1P6B - chains A and B; structure by X-ray diffraction, 1.90 A resolution.

[Chain A (and B)]
Molecule: Parathion hydrolase
Organism: Flavobacterium sp
Notes: EC 3.1.8.1; chain B of this document is another copy of the same molecule, construct and numbering; everything in this record applies to it too
UniProt: P0A433 (OPD_FLASP); residue numbers follow UniProt; this construct covers 30-365
Sequence (336 residues; numbered 30 to 365; the number before each row is that of its first residue):
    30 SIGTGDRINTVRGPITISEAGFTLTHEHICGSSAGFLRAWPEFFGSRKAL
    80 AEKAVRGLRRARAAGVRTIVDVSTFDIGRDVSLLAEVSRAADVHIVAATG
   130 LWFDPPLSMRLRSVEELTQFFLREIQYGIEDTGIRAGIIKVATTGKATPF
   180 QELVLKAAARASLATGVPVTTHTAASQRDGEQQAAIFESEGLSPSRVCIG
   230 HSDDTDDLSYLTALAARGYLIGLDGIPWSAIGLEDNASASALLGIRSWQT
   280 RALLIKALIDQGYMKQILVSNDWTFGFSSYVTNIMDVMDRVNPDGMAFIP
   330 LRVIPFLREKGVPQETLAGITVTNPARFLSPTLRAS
Disordered / not traced: 30-33, 364-365 (chain B: 30-33, 365)
Sequence notes: engineered mutation Gly254 (His in P0A433), Trp257 (His in P0A433), Thr303 (Leu in P0A433)
Modified residues: Lys169 (lysine nz-carboxylic acid; KCX)
Metal / ion sites: Zn2+ site 1: His55, His57, Lys169, Asp301; Zn2+ site 2: Lys169, His201, His230; Zn2+ site 3: His230, Asp253
Small-molecule neighbours: diethyl 4-methylbenzylphosphonate (EBP): Gln148, Leu151, Arg152, Gln155, Tyr156, Arg164
UniProt features mapped onto this chain:
  - binding site (Zn(2+)): His55, His57, Lys169, His201, His230, Asp301
  - modified residue: Lys169 (N6-carboxylysine)

[Interface between chain A and chain B]
Pairs across the interface (66):
  Ser61(A) with Ser137(B)
  Ser62(A) with Pro135(B); Leu136(B); Ser137(B), hydrogen bond
  Ala63(A) with Ala63(B); Phe104(B)
  Gly64(A) with Phe104(B)
  Phe65(A) with Phe104(B); Ser137(B)
  Arg67(A) with Arg67(B); Glu159(B)
  Ala68(A) with Phe104(B), hydrophobic; Phe149(B); Arg152(B)
  Trp69(A) with Glu145(B); Phe149(B), hydrophobic
  Pro70(A) with Arg152(B)
  Glu71(A) with Arg152(B), salt bridge
  Phe72(A) with Arg141(B)
  Phe104(A) with Ala63(B); Gly64(B); Phe65(B); Ala68(B), hydrophobic
  Trp131(A) with Leu136(B), hydrophobic
  Asp133(A) with Pro135(B); Leu136(B), hydrogen bond (side chain-backbone); Arg139(B), salt bridge
  Pro135(A) with Ser62(B); Asp133(B)
  Leu136(A) with Ser62(B); Trp131(B), hydrophobic; Asp133(B), hydrogen bond (backbone-side chain)
  Ser137(A) with Ser61(B); Ser62(B), hydrogen bond; Phe65(B); Ser307(B), hydrogen bond; Ser308(B), hydrogen bond (side chain-backbone)
  Arg139(A) with Asp133(B), salt bridge
  Leu140(A) with Ser308(B); Tyr309(B), hydrophobic; Val310(B)
  Arg141(A) with Trp69(B); Phe72(B); Ser307(B), hydrogen bond (side chain-backbone); Tyr309(B), hydrogen bond (side chain-backbone); Val310(B); Thr311(B), hydrogen bond
  Glu145(A) with Trp69(B); Thr311(B), hydrogen bond
  Phe149(A) with Ala68(B); Trp69(B), hydrophobic
  Arg152(A) with Ala68(B); Pro70(B); Glu71(B), salt bridge
  Glu159(A) with Arg67(B), salt bridge
  Asp160(A) with Arg67(B), salt bridge
  Ser307(A) with Ser137(B), hydrogen bond; Arg141(B), hydrogen bond (backbone-side chain)
  Ser308(A) with Leu136(B); Ser137(B), hydrogen bond (backbone-side chain); Leu140(B)
  Tyr309(A) with Leu140(B), hydrophobic; Arg141(B), hydrogen bond (backbone-side chain)
  Val310(A) with Arg141(B)
  Thr311(A) with Arg141(B), hydrogen bond; Glu145(B), hydrogen bond
Also at the interface, not in a pair above, chain A (33 interface residues in all): Phe132, Met138, Tyr156
Also at the interface, not in a pair above, chain B (32 interface residues in all): Phe132, Met138, Tyr156

[In short]
33 residues of chain A and 32 residues of chain B are in contact, with 16 hydrogen bonds and 6 salt bridges.
Polar pairs include Glu71(A)-Arg152(B), Asp133(A)-Arg139(B) and Glu159(A)-Arg67(B). Ligands of chain A:
diethyl 4-methylbenzylphosphonate. Curated annotation (UniProt) lists 6 Zn2+-binding residues on chain A.
Both chains are Parathion hydrolase (Flavobacterium sp). Entry 1P6B (X-ray structure of phosphotriesterase,
triple mutant H254G/H257W/L303T) was determined by X-ray diffraction (same publication as 1P6C).
